Entry 6WB9 (electron microscopy, 3.00 A resolution); this record covers chains 1 and 5 of the 8 polymer chains in the assembly.

Chain 1:
Molecule: ER membrane protein complex subunit 1
From: Saccharomyces cerevisiae W303
UniProtKB: P25574 (EMC1_YEAST); numbering as in UniProt (aligned over 1-760)
Sequence (760 residues; row label = number of the first residue in the row):
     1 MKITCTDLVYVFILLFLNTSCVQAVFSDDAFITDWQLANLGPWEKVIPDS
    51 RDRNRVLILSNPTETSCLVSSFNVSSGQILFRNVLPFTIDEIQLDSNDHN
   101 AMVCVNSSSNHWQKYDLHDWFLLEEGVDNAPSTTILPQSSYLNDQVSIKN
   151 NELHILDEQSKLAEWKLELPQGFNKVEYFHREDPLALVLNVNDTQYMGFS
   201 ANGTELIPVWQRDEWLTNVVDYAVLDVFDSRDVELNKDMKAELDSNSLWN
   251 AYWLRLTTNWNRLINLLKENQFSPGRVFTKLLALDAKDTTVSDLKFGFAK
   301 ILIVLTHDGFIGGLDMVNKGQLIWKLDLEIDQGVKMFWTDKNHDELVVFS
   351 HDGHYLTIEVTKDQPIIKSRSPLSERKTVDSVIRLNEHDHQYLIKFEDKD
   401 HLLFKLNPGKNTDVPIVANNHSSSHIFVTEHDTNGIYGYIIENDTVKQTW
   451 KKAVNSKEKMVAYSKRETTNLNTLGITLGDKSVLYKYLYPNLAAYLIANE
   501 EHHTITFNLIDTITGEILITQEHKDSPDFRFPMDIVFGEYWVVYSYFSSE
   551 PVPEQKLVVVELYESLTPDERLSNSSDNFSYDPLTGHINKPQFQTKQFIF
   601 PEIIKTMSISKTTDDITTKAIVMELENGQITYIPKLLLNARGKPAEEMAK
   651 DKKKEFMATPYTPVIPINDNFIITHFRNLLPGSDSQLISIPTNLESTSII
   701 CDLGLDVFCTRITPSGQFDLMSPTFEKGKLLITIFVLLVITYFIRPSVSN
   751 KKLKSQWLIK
Unresolved in the structure: 1-24, 137-170, 228-246, 272-288, 408-423, 760
Curated features (UniProtKB/Swiss-Prot):
  - glycosylation (N-linked (GlcNAc...) asparagine): N73, N106, N192, N202, N420, N443, N574, N578
Cystine bridges: C701-C709
Covalent attachments: N-acetylglucosamine (NAG) linked to N73, N106, N192
From the paper describing this entry:
  - post-translational modification sites: N73, N106, N192

Chain 5:
Molecule: ER membrane protein complex subunit 5
From: Saccharomyces cerevisiae W303
UniProtKB: P40540 (EMC5_YEAST); residues 1-141 here = UniProt positions 1-141
Sequence (141 residues; row label = number of the first residue in the row):
     1 MSFVSKLLYTVSALVLFHSGFSSYEFHHLLKLNSLNNAQGAISKLPKDIM
    51 YETYAGLILFVLAVFTSFEKLQYLPIESNDGKIISQGNYLKEIALNKATN
   101 VDNLIGSNPNGEIIFTPSFVDVHMKRKICREWASNTVKKEK
Unresolved in the structure: 1, 36-41, 136-141

How chain 1 and chain 5 interact:
Contacting residue pairs (18):
  L248(1) with K47(5); D48(5); Y51(5), hydrophobic
  A251(1) with D48(5)
  Y252(1) with D48(5); E52(5)
  R255(1) with H18(5); S22(5), hydrogen bond; D48(5), salt bridge; I49(5); E52(5), salt bridge
  L256(1) with H18(5)
  N259(1) with H18(5), hydrogen bond; F21(5); E25(5)
  R262(1) with F21(5); E25(5), salt bridge
  N693(1) with L35(5)
Interface residues without a listed pair, chain 1 (9 interface residues in all): K295
Interface residues without a listed pair, chain 5 (12 interface residues in all): S19, L32

Overview:
9 residues of chain 1 face 12 of chain 5 across their interface; the contacts include 2 hydrogen bonds and 3
salt bridges. Among the polar pairs are R255(1)-D48(5), R255(1)-E52(5) and R262(1)-E25(5). N-acetylglucosamine
is covalently linked to N73(1), N106(1) and N192(1). The paper reports modification sites N73(1), N106(1) and
N192(1).
Here chain 1 is ER membrane protein complex subunit 1 and chain 5 is ER membrane protein complex subunit 5,
both from Saccharomyces cerevisiae W303. Entry 6WB9 (Structure of the S. cerevisiae ER membrane complex) was
determined by electron microscopy.
